Entry 8QWD (electron microscopy, 3.33 A resolution); this record covers chain A.

Chain A:
Molecule: ReChb
Source organism: synthetic construct
Sequence (1261 residues; row label = number of the first residue in the row):
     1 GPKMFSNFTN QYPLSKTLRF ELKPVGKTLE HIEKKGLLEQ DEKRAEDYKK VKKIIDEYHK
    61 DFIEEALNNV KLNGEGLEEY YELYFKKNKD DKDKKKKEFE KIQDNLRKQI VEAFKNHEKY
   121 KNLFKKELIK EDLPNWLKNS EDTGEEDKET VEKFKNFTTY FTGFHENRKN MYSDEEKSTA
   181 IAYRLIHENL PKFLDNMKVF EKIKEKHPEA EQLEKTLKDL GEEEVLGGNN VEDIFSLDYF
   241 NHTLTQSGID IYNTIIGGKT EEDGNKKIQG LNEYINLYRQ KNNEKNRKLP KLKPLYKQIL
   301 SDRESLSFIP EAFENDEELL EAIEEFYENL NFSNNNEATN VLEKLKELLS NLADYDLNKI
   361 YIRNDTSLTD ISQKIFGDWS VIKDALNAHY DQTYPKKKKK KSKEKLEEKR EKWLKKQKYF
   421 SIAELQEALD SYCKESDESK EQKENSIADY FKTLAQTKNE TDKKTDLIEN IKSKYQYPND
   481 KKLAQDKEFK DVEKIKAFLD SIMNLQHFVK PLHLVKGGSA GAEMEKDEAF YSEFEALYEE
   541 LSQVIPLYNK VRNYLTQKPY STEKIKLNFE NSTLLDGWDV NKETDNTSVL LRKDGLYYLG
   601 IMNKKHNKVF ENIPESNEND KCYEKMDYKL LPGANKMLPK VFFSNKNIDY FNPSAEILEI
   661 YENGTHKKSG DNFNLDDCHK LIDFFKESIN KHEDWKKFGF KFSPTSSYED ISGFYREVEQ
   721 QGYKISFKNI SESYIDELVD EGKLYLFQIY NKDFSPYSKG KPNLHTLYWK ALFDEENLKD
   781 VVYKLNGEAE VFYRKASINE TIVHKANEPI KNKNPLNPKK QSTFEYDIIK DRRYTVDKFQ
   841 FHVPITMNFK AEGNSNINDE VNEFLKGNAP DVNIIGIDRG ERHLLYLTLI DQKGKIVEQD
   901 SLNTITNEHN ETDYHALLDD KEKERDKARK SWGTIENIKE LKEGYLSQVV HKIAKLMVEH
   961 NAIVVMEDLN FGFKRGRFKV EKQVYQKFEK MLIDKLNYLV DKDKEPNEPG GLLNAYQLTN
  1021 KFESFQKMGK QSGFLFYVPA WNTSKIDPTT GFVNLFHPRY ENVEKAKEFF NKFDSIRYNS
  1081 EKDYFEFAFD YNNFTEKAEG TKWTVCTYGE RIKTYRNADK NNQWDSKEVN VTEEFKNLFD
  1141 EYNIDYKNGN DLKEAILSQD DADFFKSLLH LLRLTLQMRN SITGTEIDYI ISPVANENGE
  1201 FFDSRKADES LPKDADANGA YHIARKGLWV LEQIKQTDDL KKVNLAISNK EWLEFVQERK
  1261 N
Disordered / not traced: 129-147, 393-411, 465-489, 662-675, 755-760, 797-833, 903-938, 1260-1261
Metal / ion sites: Mg2+ site 1: Asp878, Ser1044; Mg2+ site 2: Asp878, Glu967, Trp1041

Summary:
The Mg2+ site 1 is built by Asp878 and Ser1044. The Mg2+ site 2 is built by Asp878, Glu967 and Trp1041.
Chain A is ReChb (synthetic construct); the structure, Apo ReChb, was determined by electron microscopy (same
publication as 8QWE and 8QWF).
